PDB entry 2DS2 | X-ray diffraction, 1.70 A resolution | chains A and B

[Chain A]
Protein: Sweet protein mabinlin-2 chain A
Organism: Capparis masaikai
UniProt: P30233 (2SS2_CAPMA); residues 1-33 here correspond to UniProt positions 36-68 (UniProt number = residue number + 35)
Sequence (33 residues; numbered 1 to 33; the number before each row is that of its first residue):
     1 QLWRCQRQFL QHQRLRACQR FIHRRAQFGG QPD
Disordered / not traced: 1-3, 30-33
UniProt features mapped onto this chain:
  - modified residue: Gln1 (Pyrrolidone carboxylic acid)

[Chain B]
Protein: Sweet protein mabinlin-2 chain B
Organism: Capparis masaikai
UniProt: P30233 (2SS2_CAPMA); residues 1-72 here correspond to UniProt positions 83-154 (UniProt number = residue number + 82)
Sequence (72 residues; each row starts with the number of its first residue):
     1 QPRRPALRQC CNQLRQVDRP CVCPVLRQAA QQVLQRQIIQ GPQQLRRLFD AARNLPNICN
    61 IPNIGACPFR AW
Disordered / not traced: 1-4, 72
UniProt features mapped onto this chain:
  - modified residue: Gln1 (Pyrrolidone carboxylic acid)
Disulfides: Cys11-Cys59, Cys23-Cys67

[Interface between chain A and chain B]
Residue-residue contacts (44):
  Cys5(A) with Cys21(B), disulfide; Pro24(B), hydrophobic; Val25(B)
  Gln6(A) with Gln28(B), hydrogen bond
  Gln8(A) with Val17(B); Asp18(B); Cys21(B)
  Phe9(A) with Val25(B); Gln28(B); Ala29(B); Gln32(B)
  His12(A) with Gln13(B), hydrogen bond (backbone-side chain); Val17(B)
  Arg14(A) with Gln32(B)
  Leu15(A) with Gln13(B); Val25(B), hydrophobic
  Arg16(A) with Arg36(B)
  Ala17(A) with Ala6(B); Gln9(B); Cys10(B); Gln13(B)
  Cys18(A) with Cys10(B), disulfide
  Gln19(A) with Ala29(B); Gln32(B); Val33(B); Arg36(B), hydrogen bond
  Arg20(A) with Ala6(B); Gln9(B), hydrogen bond
  Phe21(A) with Leu7(B), hydrophobic; Leu55(B), hydrophobic
  Ile22(A) with Leu48(B); Ala52(B), hydrophobic
  His23(A) with Val33(B); Gln37(B), hydrogen bond
  Arg24(A) with Ala6(B)
  Arg25(A) with Arg47(B); Ala51(B)
  Ala26(A) with Gln44(B); Arg47(B), hydrogen bond (backbone-side chain); Leu48(B), hydrophobic
  Gln27(A) with Gln40(B), hydrogen bond; Gln44(B); Arg47(B)
  Gly29(A) with Arg47(B), hydrogen bond (backbone-side chain)
Other interface residues (no listed pair), chain A (23 interface residues in all): Arg4, Gln13, Phe28
Other interface residues (no listed pair), chain B (28 interface residues in all): Leu14, Gln16, Pro20, Ala30, Ile58
Inter-chain disulfides: Cys5(A)-Cys21(B), Cys18(A)-Cys10(B)

[Overview]
23 residues of chain A face 28 of chain B across their interface, with 2 disulfide bonds and 8 hydrogen bonds.
Polar pairs include Gln6(A)-Gln28(B), His12(A)-Gln13(B) and Gln19(A)-Arg36(B).
Chain A is Sweet protein mabinlin-2 chain A and chain B is Sweet protein mabinlin-2 chain B, both from
Capparis masaikai; the structure, Crystal structure of mabinlin II, was determined by X-ray diffraction.
